7MD4 - chains O and P of the 12 polymer chains in the assembly; structure by electron microscopy, 4.50 A resolution (low resolution: residue-level contacts below are approximate; hydrogen-bond / salt-bridge calls are withheld).

== Chain O ==
Protein: Insulin chain A
Source organism: Homo sapiens
UniProt: P01308 (INS_HUMAN); residues 1-21 here correspond to UniProt positions 90-110 (UniProt number = residue number + 89)
Chain sequence (21 residues; each row starts with the number of its first residue):
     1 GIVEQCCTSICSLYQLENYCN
Disulfide bonds: C6-C11

== Chain P ==
Protein: Insulin B chain
Source organism: Homo sapiens
UniProt: P01308 (INS_HUMAN); residues 1-30 here correspond to UniProt positions 25-54 (UniProt number = residue number + 24)
Chain sequence (30 residues; row label = number of the first residue in the row):
     1 FVNQHLCGSHLVEALYLVCGERGFFYTPKT
Unresolved in the structure: 1-4, 28-30

== How chain O and chain P interact ==
Contacting residue pairs - 19 pairs, chain O then chain P:
  I2(O) with L15(P)
  C6(O) with H5(P); L6(P); L11(P)
  C7(O) with H5(P); L6(P); C7(P), disulfide
  T8(O) with H5(P)
  S9(O) with H5(P)
  I10(O) with H5(P)
  L16(O) with L15(P); V18(P)
  Y19(O) with G23(P)
  C20(O) with V18(P); G23(P)
  N21(O) with R22(P); G23(P); F24(P); F25(P)
Other interface residues (no listed pair), chain O (13 interface residues in all): V3, L13, E17
Other interface residues (no listed pair), chain P (13 interface residues in all): G8, A14, C19
Disulfides between the chains: C7(O)-C7(P)

== Summary ==
Chain O and chain P each contribute 13 residues to their interface, with 1 disulfide bond.
Chain O is Insulin chain A and chain P is Insulin B chain, both from Homo sapiens; the structure, Insulin
receptor ectodomain dimer complexed with two IRPA-3 partial agonists, was determined by electron microscopy
(same publication as 7MD5).
